9CRO - chains F and G of the 15 polymer chains in the assembly; structure by electron microscopy, 3.50 A resolution.

Chain F (and G):
Name: CRISPR-associated aCascade subunit Cas7/Csa2 2
From: Saccharolobus solfataricus P2
Notes: chain G of this document is another copy of the same molecule, construct and numbering; everything in this record applies to it too
UniProt: Q97Y91 (CSA2B_SACS2); residues 1-321 here = UniProt positions 1-321
Chain sequence (321 residues; row label = number of the first residue in the row):
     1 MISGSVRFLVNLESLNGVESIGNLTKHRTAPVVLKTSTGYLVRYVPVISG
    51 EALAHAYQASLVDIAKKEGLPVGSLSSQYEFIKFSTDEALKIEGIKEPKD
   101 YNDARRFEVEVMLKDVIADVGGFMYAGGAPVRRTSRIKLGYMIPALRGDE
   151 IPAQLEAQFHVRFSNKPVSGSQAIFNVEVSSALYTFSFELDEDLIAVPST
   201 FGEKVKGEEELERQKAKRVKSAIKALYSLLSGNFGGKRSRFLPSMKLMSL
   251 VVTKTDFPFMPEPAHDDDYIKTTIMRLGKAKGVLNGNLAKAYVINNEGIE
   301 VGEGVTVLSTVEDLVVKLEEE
Disordered / not traced: 169-172, 321 (chain G: 20-24, 153-177, 235-242, 298-307, 321)

Interface between chain F and chain G:
Residue-residue contacts - 27 pairs, chain F then chain G:
  Asn11(F) - Val32(G)
  Asn11(F) - Val33(G)  hydrogen bond (side chain-backbone)
  Leu12(F) - Ala30(G)  hydrophobic
  Leu12(F) - Pro31(G)
  Leu12(F) - Tyr141(G)  hydrophobic
  Lys67(F) - Leu284(G)
  Gln78(F) - Phe201(G)
  Arg147(F) - Tyr40(G)
  Glu156(F) - Pro31(G)
  Gln158(F) - Arg28(G)
  Phe159(F) - Glu19(G)
  Phe159(F) - Arg28(G)  hydrogen bond (backbone-side chain)
  His160(F) - Glu51(G)  salt bridge
  His160(F) - Tyr141(G)
  Asn165(F) - Glu80(G)
  Lys224(F) - Val283(G)
  Lys224(F) - Asn285(G)  hydrogen bond
  Asn233(F) - Met260(G)
  Ser239(F) - Leu139(G)
  Arg240(F) - Ile137(G)
  Leu242(F) - Leu139(G)
  Ser244(F) - His265(G)
  Met245(F) - Pro263(G)
  Thr310(F) - Arg276(G)
  Glu312(F) - Arg276(G)  salt bridge
  Glu312(F) - Lys279(G)
  Asp313(F) - Lys279(G)  salt bridge
Interface residues without a listed pair, chain F (35 interface residues in all): Gln154, Arg162, Phe163, Ser164, Ser181, Leu183, Tyr227, Ser231, Arg238, Phe241, Lys246, Glu297, Val315, Val316, Glu319
Interface residues without a listed pair, chain G (35 interface residues in all): Thr29, Lys35, Val42, Tyr44, Ala54, Ser85, Gly121, Ser135, Lys138, Gly140, Ile143, Ser187, Asp266, Ala280

Summary:
Chain F and chain G each contribute 35 residues to their interface; the contacts include 3 hydrogen bonds and
3 salt bridges. Polar contacts include His160(F)-Glu51(G), Glu312(F)-Arg276(G) and Asp313(F)-Lys279(G).
Chain F and chain G are both CRISPR-associated aCascade subunit Cas7/Csa2 2 (Saccharolobus solfataricus P2);
the structure, Post-targeting aCascade Type IA CRISPR-Cas Surveillance Complexes, was determined by electron
microscopy.
